PDB entry 5IYX | X-ray diffraction, 2.43 A resolution | chains A and B of the 3 polymer chains in the assembly

Chain A:
Protein: Receptor-like protein kinase 5
From: Arabidopsis thaliana
Notes: EC 2.7.10.1, 2.7.11.1; fragment: ectodomain, residues 20-620
UniProt: P47735 (RLK5_ARATH); numbering as in UniProt (aligned over 20-620)
Chain sequence (658 residues; row label = number of the first residue in the row):
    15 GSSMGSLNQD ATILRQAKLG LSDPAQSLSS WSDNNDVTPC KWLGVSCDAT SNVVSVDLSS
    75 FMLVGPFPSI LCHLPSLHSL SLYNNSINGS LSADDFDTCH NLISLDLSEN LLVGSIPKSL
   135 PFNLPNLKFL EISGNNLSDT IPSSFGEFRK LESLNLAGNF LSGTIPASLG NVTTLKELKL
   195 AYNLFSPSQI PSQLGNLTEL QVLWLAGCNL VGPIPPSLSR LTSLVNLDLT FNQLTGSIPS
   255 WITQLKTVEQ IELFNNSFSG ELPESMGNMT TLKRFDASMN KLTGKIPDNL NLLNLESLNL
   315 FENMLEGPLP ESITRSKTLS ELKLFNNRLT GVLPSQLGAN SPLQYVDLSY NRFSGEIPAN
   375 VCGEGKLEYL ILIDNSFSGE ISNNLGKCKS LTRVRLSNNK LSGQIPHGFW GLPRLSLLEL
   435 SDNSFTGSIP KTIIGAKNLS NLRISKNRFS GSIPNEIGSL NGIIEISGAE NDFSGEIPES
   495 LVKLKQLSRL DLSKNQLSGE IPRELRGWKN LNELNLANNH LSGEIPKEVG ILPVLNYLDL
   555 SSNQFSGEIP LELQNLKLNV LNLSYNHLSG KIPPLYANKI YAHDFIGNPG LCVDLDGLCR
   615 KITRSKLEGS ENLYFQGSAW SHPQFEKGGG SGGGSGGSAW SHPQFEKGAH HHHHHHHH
Disordered / not traced: 15-20, 617-672
Sequence notes: expression tag (15-19, 621-672)
Disulfides: C54-C61, C86-C113, C376-C402, C606-C613
Glycans and other covalent adducts: N-acetylglucosamine (NAG) linked to N98, N102, N150, N269, N282, N576
UniProt features mapped onto this chain:
  - glycosylation (N-linked (GlcNAc...) asparagine): N98, N102, N150, N185, N210, N269, N282, N452, N576

Chain B:
Protein: Protein IDA
From: Arabidopsis thaliana
UniProt: Q8LAD7 (IDA_ARATH); residues 56-69 here = UniProt positions 56-69
Chain sequence (14 residues; numbered 56 to 69; the number before each row is that of its first residue):
    56 YVPIPPSAPS KRHN
Sequence notes: engineered mutation Y56 (Gly in Q8LAD7)
Modified / non-standard residues: P64 (4-hydroxyproline; HYP)
UniProt features mapped onto this chain:
  - mutagenesis: K66 to R67 (Reduced activity leading to delayed floral abscission), K66 (K66A: Reduced binding affinity for RLK5)
What the authors report for this chain:
  - mutagenesis - N69DEL: abolished binding to Somatic embryogenesis receptor kinase 1
  - mutagenesis - K66A/R67A (10 fold): decreased binding to HAESA/SERK1 protein solution
  - mutagenesis - K66A/R67A: decreased growth
  - mutagenesis - N69DEL: abolished binding to HAESA
  - mutagenesis - K66A/R67A: decreased binding to the receptor

Interface between chain A and chain B:
Residue-residue contacts (44):
  Y97(A) with Y56(B)
  N98(A) with Y56(B)
  E123(A) with Y56(B); V57(B), hydrogen bond (side chain-backbone)
  S147(A) with I59(B)
  G148(A) with V57(B); I59(B)
  A171(A) with I59(B)
  Y196(A) with I59(B), hydrophobic; P60(B)
  W218(A) with I59(B), hydrophobic; P60(B)
  N240(A) with S62(B), hydrogen bond
  D242(A) with S62(B), hydrogen bond
  Q264(A) with S62(B), hydrogen bond (side chain-backbone)
  E266(A) with A63(B); P64(B)
  F268(A) with A63(B); S65(B)
  R288(A) with P64(B)
  D290(A) with P64(B); S65(B), hydrogen bond (side chain-backbone)
  M293(A) with S65(B); R67(B)
  S311(A) with P64(B)
  N313(A) with P64(B); S65(B), hydrogen bond (side chain-backbone)
  F315(A) with S65(B); R67(B)
  E316(A) with R67(B), salt bridge
  K337(A) with S65(B), hydrogen bond (side chain-backbone); K66(B); R67(B), hydrogen bond (side chain-backbone)
  F339(A) with R67(B); H68(B); N69(B)
  D361(A) with H68(B); N69(B), hydrogen bond (side chain-backbone)
  S363(A) with N69(B)
  Y364(A) with N69(B)
  Y383(A) with H68(B)
  I385(A) with N69(B)
  R407(A) with N69(B), hydrogen bond
  R409(A) with N69(B), hydrogen bond
Also at the interface, not in a pair above, chain A (33 interface residues in all): G172, F289, E335, N340

In short:
The interface between chain A and chain B involves 33 residues on one side and 12 on the other; the contacts
include 11 hydrogen bonds and 1 salt bridge. Polar contacts include E316(A)-R67(B), E123(A)-V57(B) and
N240(A)-S62(B). From the paper: N69DEL of chain B abolishes binding to Somatic embryogenesis receptor kinase
1; K66A/R67A of chain B reduce binding to HAESA/SERK1 protein solution.
Chain A is Receptor-like protein kinase 5 and chain B is Protein IDA, both from Arabidopsis thaliana; the
structure, Crystal structure of the Arabidopsis receptor kinase HAESA in complex with the peptide hormone IDA
and ..., was determined by X-ray diffraction, deposited together with 5IXO, 5IXQ, 5IXT and 5IYV.
